1CA0 - chains B and D of the 4 polymer chains in the assembly; structure by X-ray diffraction, 2.10 A resolution.

Chain B:
Name: Bovine chymotrypsin
Source organism: Bos taurus
Notes: EC 3.4.21.1
UniProt: P00766 (CTRA_BOVIN); residues 16-146 here = UniProt positions 16-146
Chain sequence (131 residues; numbered 16 to 146; the number before each row is that of its first residue):
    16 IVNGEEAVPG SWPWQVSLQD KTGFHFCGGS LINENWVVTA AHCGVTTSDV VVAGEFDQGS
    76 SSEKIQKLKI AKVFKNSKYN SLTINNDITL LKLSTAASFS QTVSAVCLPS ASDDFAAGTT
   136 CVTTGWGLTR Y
Cystine bridges: Cys42-Cys58
UniProt features mapped onto this chain:
  - active site (Charge relay system): His57, Asp102

Chain D:
Name: Protease inhibitor domain of alzheimer's amyloid beta-protein precursor
Source organism: Homo sapiens
UniProt: P05067 (A4_HUMAN); residues 3-56 here correspond to UniProt positions 289-342 (UniProt number = residue number + 286)
Chain sequence (54 residues; row label = number of the first residue in the row):
     3 EVCSEQAETG PCRAMISRWY FDVTEGKCAP FFYGGCGGNR NNFDTEEYCM AVCG
Cystine bridges: Cys5-Cys55, Cys14-Cys38, Cys30-Cys51

How chain B and chain D interact:
Contacting residue pairs (14):
  Phe39(B) - Met17(D)
  Phe39(B) - Ser19(D)
  Phe39(B) - Phe34(D)  hydrophobic
  Phe41(B) - Ala16(D)
  Phe41(B) - Met17(D)  hydrogen bond (backbone-backbone)
  Cys42(B) - Ala16(D)  hydrophobic
  His57(B) - Cys14(D)
  His57(B) - Arg15(D)
  His57(B) - Ala16(D)
  His57(B) - Gly36(D)
  His57(B) - Gly37(D)
  Ile99(B) - Cys14(D)  hydrophobic
  Ile99(B) - Cys38(D)  hydrophobic
  Leu143(B) - Met17(D)  hydrophobic
Interface residues without a listed pair, chain B (9 interface residues in all): His40, Cys58, Tyr94
Interface residues without a listed pair, chain D (10 interface residues in all): Ile18

Overview:
The interface between chain B and chain D involves 9 residues on one side and 10 on the other; the contacts
include 1 hydrogen bond. The hydrogen-bonded pair Phe41(B)-Met17(D) is a backbone contact. UniProt lists
active-site residues His57(B) and Asp102(B) on chain B.
Here chain B is Bovine chymotrypsin (Bos taurus) and chain D is Protease inhibitor domain of alzheimer's
amyloid beta-protein precursor (Homo sapiens). Entry 1CA0 (Bovine chymotrypsin complexed to appi) was
determined by X-ray diffraction, deposited together with 1TAW.
